4D5T - chain A; structure by X-ray diffraction, 1.84 A resolution.

# Chain A
Molecule: Protein A49R
From: Vaccinia virus
UniProtKB: P31037 (A49R_VACCW); numbering as in UniProt (aligned over 13-162)
Chain sequence (160 residues; row label = number of the first residue in the row):
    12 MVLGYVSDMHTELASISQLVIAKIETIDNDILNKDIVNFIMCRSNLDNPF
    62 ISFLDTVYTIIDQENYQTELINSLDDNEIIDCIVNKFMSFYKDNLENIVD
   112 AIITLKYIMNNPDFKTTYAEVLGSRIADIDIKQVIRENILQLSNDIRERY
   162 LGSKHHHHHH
Unresolved in the structure: 12, 164-171
Sequence notes: expression tag (12, 163-171)
From the paper describing this entry:
  - conformationally variable residues (loop rearrangement): Val13 to Val17
  - interface residues: Asn96

# In short
From the paper: the interface residue Asn96; conformational variability at Val13.
Chain A is Protein A49R (Vaccinia virus); the structure, Structure of N-terminally truncated A49 from Vaccinia
Virus Western Reserve, was determined by X-ray diffraction together with 4D5R and 4D5S from the same study.
